3MR5 - chains A and T of the 3 polymer chains in the assembly; structure by X-ray diffraction, 1.80 A resolution.

# Chain A
Name: DNA polymerase eta
Organism: Homo sapiens
Notes: EC 2.7.7.7; fragment: catalytic core (1-432)
UniProtKB: Q9Y253 (POLH_HUMAN); residues 1-432 here = UniProt positions 1-432
Sequence (435 residues; row label = number of the first residue in the row; numbers below 1 keep their minus sign (Gly-2 is residue -2)):
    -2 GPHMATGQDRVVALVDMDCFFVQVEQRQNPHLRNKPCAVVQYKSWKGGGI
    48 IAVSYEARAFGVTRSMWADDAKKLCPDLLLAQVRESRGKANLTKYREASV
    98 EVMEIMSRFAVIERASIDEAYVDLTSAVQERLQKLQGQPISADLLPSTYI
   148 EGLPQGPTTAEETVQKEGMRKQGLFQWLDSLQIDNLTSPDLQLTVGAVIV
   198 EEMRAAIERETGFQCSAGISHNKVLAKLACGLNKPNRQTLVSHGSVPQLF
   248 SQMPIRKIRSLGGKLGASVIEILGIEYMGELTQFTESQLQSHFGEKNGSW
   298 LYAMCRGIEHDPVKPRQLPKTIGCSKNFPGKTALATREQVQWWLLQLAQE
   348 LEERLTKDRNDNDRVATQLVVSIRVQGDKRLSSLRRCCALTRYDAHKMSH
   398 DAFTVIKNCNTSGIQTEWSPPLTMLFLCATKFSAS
Unresolved in the structure: -2 to -1, 156-158
Differences from the reference sequence: expression tag (-2 to 0)
Metal / ion sites: Mg2+ site 1: Asp13, Met14, Asp115 (together with XG4); Mg2+ site 2: Asp13, Asp115, Glu116 (together with XG4) (shared with 1 residue of chain P)
Residues lining bound ligands:
  - XG4 (2'-deoxy-5'-O-[(R)-hydroxy{[(R)-hydroxy(phosphonooxy)phosphoryl]amino}phosphoryl]guanosine), molecule 1: Asp13, Met14, Asp15, Cys16, Phe17, Phe18, Gln38, Ile48, Ala49, Tyr52, Arg55, Arg61, Ile114, Asp115, Glu116, Lys231
  - XG4, molecule 2: Ser257, Leu262, Lys293, Asn294, Trp297
UniProt features mapped onto this chain:
  - binding site (Mg(2+)): Asp13, Met14, Asp115, Glu116
  - binding site (Mn(2+)): Asp13, Met14, Asp115, Glu116
  - binding site (a 2'-deoxyribonucleoside 5'-triphosphate): Arg61
What the authors report for this chain:
  - binding site for the 12-nt DNA strand (chain T): Gln38, Phe423
  - mutagenesis - Q38A: decreased catalytic activity on CPD
  - binding site for XG4: Arg61
  - mutagenesis - R61A: decreased catalytic activity
  - disease-associated variants - A117P, T122P: decreased catalytic activity (proposed by the authors, not directly observed)
  - disease-associated variants - F290S, G295R: decreased stability (proposed by the authors, not directly observed)

# Chain T
Molecule: 12-nt DNA strand
Notes: fragment: DNA template
Sequence (12 nucleotides; each row starts with the number of its first residue):
     1 TAACXATGACGA
Modified positions: TTD (cis-syn cyclobutane thymine dimer) at position 5
Residues lining bound ligands: XG4 (2'-deoxy-5'-O-[(R)-hydroxy{[(R)-hydroxy(phosphonooxy)phosphoryl]amino}phosphoryl]guanosine): DA3, DC4, TTD_5

# How chain A and chain T interact
Residue-residue contacts (42):
  Gln38(A) - DC4(T)  hydrogen bond to the base
  Gln38(A) - TTD_5(T)  base contact
  Tyr39(A) - DC4(T)  phosphate contact
  Tyr39(A) - TTD_5(T)  hydrogen bond to the phosphate
  Trp42(A) - DA2(T)  stacking on the base
  Gly46(A) - DA3(T)  base contact
  Ile47(A) - DA3(T)  base contact
  Ile48(A) - DA3(T)  base contact
  Arg61(A) - DA3(T)  base contact
  Ser62(A) - DA3(T)  hydrogen bond to the base
  Trp64(A) - DA2(T)  phosphate contact
  Trp64(A) - DA3(T)  phosphate contact
  Trp64(A) - DC4(T)  phosphate contact
  Lys86(A) - TTD_5(T)  base contact
  Arg93(A) - TTD_5(T)  base contact
  Arg93(A) - DA6(T)  salt bridge to the phosphate
  Lys293(A) - DA9(T)  salt bridge to the phosphate
  Lys293(A) - DC10(T)  phosphate contact
  Lys311(A) - DG8(T)  phosphate contact
  Arg313(A) - DT7(T)  phosphate contact
  Arg313(A) - DG8(T)  salt bridge to the phosphate
  Pro316(A) - DT7(T)  phosphate contact
  Lys317(A) - DT7(T)  hydrogen bond to the phosphate
  Lys317(A) - DG8(T)  phosphate contact
  Thr318(A) - DA6(T)  sugar contact
  Thr318(A) - DT7(T)  hydrogen bond to the phosphate
  Ile319(A) - DA6(T)  phosphate contact
  Gly320(A) - TTD_5(T)  sugar contact
  Gly320(A) - DA6(T)  hydrogen bond to the phosphate
  Cys321(A) - TTD_5(T)  base contact
  Ser322(A) - TTD_5(T)  base contact
  Lys323(A) - TTD_5(T)  salt bridge to the phosphate
  Asn324(A) - DC4(T)  phosphate contact
  Asn324(A) - TTD_5(T)  hydrogen bond to the phosphate
  Pro326(A) - DA2(T)  sugar contact
  Pro326(A) - DC4(T)  phosphate contact
  Gly327(A) - DT1(T)  phosphate contact
  Thr329(A) - DA2(T)  base contact
  Glu347(A) - TTD_5(T)  base contact
  Arg351(A) - TTD_5(T)  base contact
  Arg351(A) - DA6(T)  salt bridge to the phosphate
  Met421(A) - TTD_5(T)  base contact
Also at the interface, not in a pair above, chain A (33 interface residues in all): Ala87, Leu89, Leu315, Phe423

# Overview
The interface between chain A and chain T involves 33 residues on one side and 10 on the other, with 7
hydrogen bonds, 5 salt bridges and 1 aromatic stacking contact. Polar contacts include Gln38(A)-DC4(T),
Ser62(A)-DA3(T) and Tyr39(A)-TTD_5(T). From the paper: a binding site for the 12-nt DNA strand (chain T) at
Gln38(A) and Phe423(A); R61A, A117P and T122P of chain A reduce catalytic activity; 6 substitutions were
tested in all.
Here chain A is DNA polymerase eta (Homo sapiens) and chain T is a 12-nt DNA strand. Entry 3MR5 (Human DNA
polymerase eta - DNA ternary complex with a CPD 1bp upstream of the active ...) was determined by X-ray
diffraction together with 3SI8, 3MR2, 3MR3 and 3MR6 from the same study.
